Entry 8JAI (X-ray diffraction, 2.56 A resolution); this record covers chains E and I of the 24 polymer chains in the assembly.

== Chain E (and I) ==
Molecule: Ferritin heavy chain
Source organism: Homo sapiens
Notes: EC 1.16.3.1; chain I of this document is another copy of the same molecule, construct and numbering; everything in this record applies to it too
UniProt: P02794 (FRIH_HUMAN); residues 0-182 here correspond to UniProt positions 1-183 (UniProt number = residue number + 1)
Sequence (183 residues; row label = number of the first residue in the row; numbering starts at 0):
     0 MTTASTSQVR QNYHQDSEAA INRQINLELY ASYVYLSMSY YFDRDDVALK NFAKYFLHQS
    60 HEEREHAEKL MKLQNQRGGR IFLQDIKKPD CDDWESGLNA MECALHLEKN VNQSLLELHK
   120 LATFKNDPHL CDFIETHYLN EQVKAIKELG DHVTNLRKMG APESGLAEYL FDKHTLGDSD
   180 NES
Unresolved in the structure: 0-4, 177-182
Sequence notes: engineered mutation F123 (Asp124 in P02794)
Ion coordination: Fe ion site 1: Q58, E62, E107; Fe ion site 2 near E62 (its only coordinating residue here)
Curated features (UniProtKB/Swiss-Prot):
  - binding site (Fe cation): E27, E62, H65, E107, Q141
  - site: R22 (Essential for association with cargo receptor NCOA4)
  - modified residue: M0 (N-acetylmethionine), T1 (N-acetylthreonine), S178 (Phosphoserine), S182 (Phosphoserine)

== How chain E and chain I interact ==
Pairs across the interface - 20 pairs, chain E then chain I:
  L104(E) - Q7(I)
  K108(E) - Q7(I)  hydrogen bond (side chain-backbone)
  K108(E) - V8(I)
  K108(E) - R9(I)
  K108(E) - Q10(I)  hydrogen bond (backbone-side chain)
  N111(E) - Q10(I)  hydrogen bond
  Q112(E) - Q10(I)
  L115(E) - P127(I)
  H118(E) - P127(I)
  K119(E) - N11(I)
  K119(E) - N125(I)
  D131(E) - D131(I)
  E134(E) - D131(I)
  E134(E) - E134(I)
  L138(E) - P127(I)  hydrophobic
  N139(E) - H128(I)
  V142(E) - H128(I)
  I145(E) - V8(I)  hydrophobic
  T153(E) - Q7(I)
  R156(E) - Q7(I)  hydrogen bond
Interface residues without a listed pair, chain E (19 interface residues in all): T135, K143, K146, G149
Interface residues without a listed pair, chain I (13 interface residues in all): N74, Q75, R76

== Summary ==
The interface between chain E and chain I involves 19 residues on one side and 13 on the other, with 4
hydrogen bonds. Among the polar pairs are K108(E)-Q7(I), K108(E)-Q10(I) and N111(E)-Q10(I). From UniProt: 5 Fe
cation-binding residues on chain E.
Both chains are Ferritin heavy chain (Homo sapiens). Entry 8JAI (Crystal Structure of Human H-Ferritin variant
123F assembling in solution 1) was determined by X-ray diffraction together with 8J9L and 8J9M from the same
study.
